PDB entry 5C7L | X-ray diffraction, 1.86 A resolution | chains O and R

Chain O (and R):
Molecule: Glyceraldehyde-3-phosphate dehydrogenase, testis-specific
Source organism: Homo sapiens
Notes: EC 1.2.1.12; chain R of this document is another copy of the same molecule, construct and numbering; everything in this record applies to it too
Reference sequence: O14556 (G3PT_HUMAN); numbering as in UniProt (aligned over 74-407)
Chain sequence (336 residues; each row starts with the number of its first residue):
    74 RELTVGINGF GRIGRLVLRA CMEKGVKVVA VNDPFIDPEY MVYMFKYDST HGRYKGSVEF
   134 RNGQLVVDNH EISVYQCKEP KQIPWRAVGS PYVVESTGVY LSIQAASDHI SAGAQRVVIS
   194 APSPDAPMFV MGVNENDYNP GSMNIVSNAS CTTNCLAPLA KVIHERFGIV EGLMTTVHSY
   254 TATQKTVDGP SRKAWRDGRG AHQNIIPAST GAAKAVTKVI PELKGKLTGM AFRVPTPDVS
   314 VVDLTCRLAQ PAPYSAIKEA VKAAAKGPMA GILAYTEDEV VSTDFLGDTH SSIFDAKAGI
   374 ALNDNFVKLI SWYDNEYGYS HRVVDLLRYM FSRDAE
Sequence notes: expression tag (408-409)
Modified residues: C224 (cysteinesulfonic acid; OCS)
Curated features (UniProtKB/Swiss-Prot):
  - active site: C224 (Nucleophile)
  - binding site (NAD(+)): R85, I86, D106, K151, Y173, S193, N388
  - binding site (D-glyceraldehyde 3-phosphate): S223 to T225, T254, T283, G284, R306
  - site: H251 (Activates thiol group during catalysis)
What the authors report for this chain:
  - catalytic residues: C224
  - post-translational modification sites: C224
  - conformationally variable residues (loop rearrangement): Y148 to W158, W158 to P164

Interface between chain O and chain R:
Residue-residue contacts - 15 pairs, chain O then chain R:
  Y116(O) - E352(R)  hydrogen bond (side chain-backbone)
  Y120(O) - D351(R)  hydrogen bond
  Y120(O) - D357(R)
  S122(O) - T356(R)  hydrogen bond
  R126(O) - D357(R)  hydrogen bond (side chain-backbone)
  R126(O) - F358(R)
  R126(O) - D361(R)  salt bridge
  H275(O) - H275(R)
  D351(O) - Y120(R)  hydrogen bond
  E352(O) - Y116(R)  hydrogen bond (backbone-side chain)
  T356(O) - S122(R)  hydrogen bond
  D357(O) - Y120(R)
  D357(O) - R126(R)  hydrogen bond (backbone-side chain)
  F358(O) - R126(R)
  D361(O) - R126(R)  salt bridge
Interface residues without a listed pair, chain O (14 interface residues in all): K119, D121, V353
Interface residues without a listed pair, chain R (14 interface residues in all): D121, V353, V354

Summary:
The chain O/chain R interface involves 14 residues from each chain, with 8 hydrogen bonds and 2 salt bridges.
Polar pairs include R126(O)-D361(R), Y116(O)-E352(R) and Y120(O)-D351(R). Curated annotation (UniProt) lists
active-site residue C224(O), 7 NAD+-binding residues and 7 D-glyceraldehyde 3-phosphate-binding residues on
chain O. From the paper: the catalytic residue C224(O); a modification site at C224(O).
Both chains are Glyceraldehyde-3-phosphate dehydrogenase, testis-specific (Homo sapiens). Entry 5C7L
(Structure of human testis-specific glyceraldehyde-3-phosphate dehydrogenase apo form) was determined by X-ray
diffraction, deposited together with 5C7I and 5C7O.
